Entry 3SR3 (X-ray diffraction, 1.50 A resolution); this record covers chains A and B.

Chain A (and B):
Molecule: Microcin immunity protein MccF
Source organism: Bacillus anthracis
Notes: chain B of this document is another copy of the same molecule, construct and numbering; everything in this record applies to it too
UniProtKB: Q81RT8 (Q81RT8_BACAN); residues 1-333 here = UniProt positions 1-333
Amino-acid sequence (336 residues; each row starts with the number of its first residue; numbers below 1 keep their minus sign (Ser-2 is residue -2)):
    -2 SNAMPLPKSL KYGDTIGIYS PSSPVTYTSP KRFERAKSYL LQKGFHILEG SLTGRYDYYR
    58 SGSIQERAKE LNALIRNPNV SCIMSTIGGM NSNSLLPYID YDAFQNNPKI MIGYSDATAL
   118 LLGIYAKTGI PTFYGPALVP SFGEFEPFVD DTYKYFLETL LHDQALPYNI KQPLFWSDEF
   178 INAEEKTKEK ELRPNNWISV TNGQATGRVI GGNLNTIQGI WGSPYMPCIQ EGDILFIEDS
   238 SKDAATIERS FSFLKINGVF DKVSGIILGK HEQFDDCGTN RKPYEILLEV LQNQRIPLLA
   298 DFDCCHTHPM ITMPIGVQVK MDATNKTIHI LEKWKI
Unresolved in the structure: -2 to 0 (chain B: -2 to 2, 141-144, 170-192)
Differences from the reference sequence: expression tag (-2 to 0); engineered mutation Ala180 (Trp in Q81RT8)
From the paper describing this entry:
  - catalytic residues: Ser112, Glu235, His303 (proposed by the authors, not directly observed)
  - mutagenesis - S112A/H303A: abolished catalytic activity
  - mutagenesis - F177S: unchanged catalytic activity

How chain A and chain B interact:
Contacting residue pairs (95; chain A residue first):
  Asp54(A) with Arg278(B), salt bridge
  Tyr55(A) with Cys274(B); Gly275(B); Thr276(B); Arg278(B)
  Tyr56(A) with Ala241(B), hydrophobic; Ala242(B), hydrophobic; Glu245(B), hydrogen bond; Cys274(B), hydrophobic; Thr276(B)
  Arg57(A) with Glu245(B), salt bridge; Arg278(B); Glu286(B), salt bridge
  Ser60(A) with Glu286(B)
  Ile61(A) with Glu245(B); Glu286(B), hydrogen bond (backbone-side chain); Val287(B), hydrophobic
  Gln62(A) with Gln289(B)
  Arg64(A) with Glu245(B), salt bridge
  Met87(A) with Thr243(B); Arg246(B)
  Asn88(A) with Ala242(B), hydrogen bond (side chain-backbone); Glu245(B); Arg246(B)
  Asn90(A) with Arg246(B), hydrogen bond (side chain-backbone); Ser249(B); Phe250(B); Ile253(B)
  Ser91(A) with Glu245(B), hydrogen bond; Ser249(B), hydrogen bond
  Leu93(A) with Ile253(B), hydrophobic
  Pro94(A) with Ile253(B), hydrophobic
  Tyr95(A) with Lys252(B); Gln289(B)
  Asn212(A) with Arg246(B), hydrogen bond
  Gln215(A) with Gln215(B); Gly216(B); Phe250(B)
  Gly216(A) with Phe250(B); Ile253(B)
  Ile217(A) with Ile253(B), hydrophobic
  Trp218(A) with Trp218(B), hydrogen bond (backbone-side chain); Phe250(B); Asn254(B), hydrogen bond (backbone-side chain)
  Gly219(A) with Trp218(B); Asn254(B)
  Ser220(A) with Ile253(B); Asn254(B), hydrogen bond (backbone-side chain)
  Pro221(A) with Ile253(B)
  Tyr222(A) with Ile253(B), hydrophobic
  Ala241(A) with Tyr56(B), hydrophobic
  Ala242(A) with Tyr56(B), hydrophobic; Met87(B), hydrophobic; Asn88(B), hydrogen bond (backbone-side chain)
  Thr243(A) with Met87(B), hydrogen bond
  Glu245(A) with Tyr56(B), hydrogen bond; Arg57(B), salt bridge; Ile61(B); Arg64(B), salt bridge; Asn88(B); Ser91(B), hydrogen bond
  Arg246(A) with Met87(B); Asn88(B); Asn90(B), hydrogen bond (backbone-side chain); Asn212(B), hydrogen bond
  Ser249(A) with Asn90(B); Ser91(B), hydrogen bond
  Phe250(A) with Asn90(B); Gln215(B); Gly216(B); Trp218(B)
  Lys252(A) with Tyr95(B)
  Ile253(A) with Asn90(B); Leu93(B), hydrophobic; Pro94(B), hydrophobic; Gly216(B); Ile217(B), hydrophobic; Ser220(B); Pro221(B); Tyr222(B), hydrophobic
  Asn254(A) with Trp218(B), hydrogen bond (side chain-backbone); Gly219(B); Ser220(B), hydrogen bond (side chain-backbone)
  Cys274(A) with Tyr55(B); Tyr56(B), hydrophobic
  Gly275(A) with Tyr55(B)
  Thr276(A) with Tyr55(B)
  Arg278(A) with Asp54(B), salt bridge; Arg57(B)
  Glu286(A) with Arg57(B), salt bridge; Ser60(B); Ile61(B), hydrogen bond (side chain-backbone)
  Val287(A) with Ile61(B), hydrophobic
  Gln289(A) with Gln62(B), hydrogen bond; Tyr95(B)
Other interface residues (no listed pair), chain A (43 interface residues in all): Thr213, Ile283
Other interface residues (no listed pair), chain B (43 interface residues in all): Thr213, Ile283

In short:
Chain A and chain B each contribute 43 residues to their interface, with 21 hydrogen bonds and 8 salt bridges.
Among the polar pairs are Asp54(A)-Arg278(B), Arg57(A)-Glu245(B) and Arg57(A)-Glu286(B). From the paper:
catalytic residues Ser112(A), Glu235(A) and His303(A); S112A/H303A of chain A abolish catalytic activity.
Both chains are Microcin immunity protein MccF (Bacillus anthracis). Entry 3SR3 (Crystal structure of the
w180a mutant of microcin immunity protein mccf from Bacillus anthracis shows the ...) was determined by X-ray
diffraction, deposited together with 3TYX, 3U1B, 3T5M and 3GJZ.
